8D9T - chains L and S of the 54 polymer chains in the assembly; structure by electron microscopy, 20.00 A resolution (very low resolution: no residue pairs are listed; an interface is given only as per-side residue counts).

== Chain L ==
Protein: Protein Nef
Organism: Human immunodeficiency virus 1
UniProtKB: Q90VU7 (Q90VU7_9HIV1); residue numbers follow UniProt; this construct covers 2-206
Amino-acid sequence (213 residues; row label = number of the first residue in the row):
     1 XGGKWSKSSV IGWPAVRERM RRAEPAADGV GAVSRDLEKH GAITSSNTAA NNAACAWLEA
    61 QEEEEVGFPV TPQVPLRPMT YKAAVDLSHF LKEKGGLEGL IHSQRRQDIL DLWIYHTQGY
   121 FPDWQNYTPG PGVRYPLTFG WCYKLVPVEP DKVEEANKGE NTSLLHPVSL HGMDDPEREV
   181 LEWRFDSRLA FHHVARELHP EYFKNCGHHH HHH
Unresolved in the structure: 1-157, 168-213
Differences from the reference sequence: expression tag (1, 207-213)
Modified positions: MYR (myristic acid) at position 1

== Chain S ==
Protein: AP-1 complex subunit sigma-3
Organism: Homo sapiens
UniProtKB: Q96PC3 (AP1S3_HUMAN); residue numbers follow UniProt; this construct covers 1-154
Amino-acid sequence (154 residues; row label = number of the first residue in the row):
     1 MIHFILLFSR QGKLRLQKWY ITLPDKERKK ITREIVQIIL SRGHRTSSFV DWKELKLVYK
    61 RYASLYFCCA IENQDNELLT LEIVHRYVEL LDKYFGNVCE LDIIFNFEKA YFILDEFIIG
   121 GEIQETSKKI AVKAIEDSDM LQEVSTVSQT MGER
Unresolved in the structure: 143-154
Swiss-Prot annotation at these positions:
  - natural variant: Phe4 (F4C: Risk factor for PSORS15), Arg33 (R33W: Risk factor for PSORS15)

== Chain L / chain S interface ==
At this resolution (20 A) residue pairs are not listed: 5 residues of chain L and 7 of chain S lie at the interface.

== Summary ==
5 residues of chain L face 7 of chain S across their interface.
Here chain L is Protein Nef (Human immunodeficiency virus 1) and chain S is AP-1 complex subunit sigma-3 (Homo
sapiens). Entry 8D9T (AP-1, Arf1, Nef lattice on MHC-I lipopeptide incorporated narrow membrane tubes,
centered on gamma-Arf1) was determined by electron microscopy together with 7UX3, 8D4C, 8D4D, 8D4E, 8D4F, 8D4G
and 5 further entries from the same study.
